8FOP - chains U and W of the 30 polymer chains in the assembly; structure by electron microscopy, 3.20 A resolution.

# Chain U (and W)
Molecule: Tail sheath protein
Organism: Agrobacterium phage Milano
Notes: chain W of this document is another copy of the same molecule, construct and numbering; everything in this record applies to it too
Reference sequence: A0A482MFS8 (A0A482MFS8_9CAUD); residue numbers follow UniProt; this construct covers 1-503
Amino-acid sequence (503 residues; numbered 1 to 503; the number before each row is that of its first residue):
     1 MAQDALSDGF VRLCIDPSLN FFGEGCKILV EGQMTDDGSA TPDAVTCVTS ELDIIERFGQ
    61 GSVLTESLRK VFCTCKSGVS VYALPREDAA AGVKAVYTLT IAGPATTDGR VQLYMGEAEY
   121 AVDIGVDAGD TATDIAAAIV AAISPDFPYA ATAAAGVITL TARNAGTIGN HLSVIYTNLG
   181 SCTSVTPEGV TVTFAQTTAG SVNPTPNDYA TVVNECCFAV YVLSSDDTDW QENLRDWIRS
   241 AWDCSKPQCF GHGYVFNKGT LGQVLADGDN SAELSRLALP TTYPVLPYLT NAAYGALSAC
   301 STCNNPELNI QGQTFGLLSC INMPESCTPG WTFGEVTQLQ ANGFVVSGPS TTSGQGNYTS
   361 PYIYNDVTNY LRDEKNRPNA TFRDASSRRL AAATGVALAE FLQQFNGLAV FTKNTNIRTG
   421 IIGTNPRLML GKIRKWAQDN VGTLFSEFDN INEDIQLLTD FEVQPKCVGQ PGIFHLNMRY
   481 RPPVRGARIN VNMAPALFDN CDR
Unresolved in the structure: 1-3, 102-108, 123-126, 154-156, 173-185, 351-357, 498-503 (chain W: 1-4, 99-132, 153-157, 178-199, 351-358, 497-503)
Disulfides: Cys26-Cys303, Cys73-Cys320, Cys75-Cys300, Cys217-Cys249
From the paper describing this entry:
  - self-association interface (contacts with another copy of this molecule); pairs are residue here / residue on that copy: Cys14-Cys244 (disulfide), Cys327-Cys216 (disulfide), Gly486

# How chain U and chain W interact
Contacting residue pairs (37):
  Asp4(U) with Cys217(W), hydrogen bond (backbone-side chain); Gln248(W)
  Leu6(U) with Val396(W); Ala399(W); Glu400(W); Gln403(W)
  Ser7(U) with Pro247(W)
  Phe10(U) with Leu402(W); Phe405(W); Asn406(W)
  Arg12(U) with Ser245(W), hydrogen bond (side chain-backbone); Lys246(W); Pro247(W)
  Leu13(U) with Asp243(W); Cys244(W); Gln248(W), hydrogen bond (backbone-side chain); Gly395(W)
  Cys14(U) with Cys244(W), disulfide
  Ile15(U) with Phe250(W), hydrophobic; Tyr480(W)
  Pro17(U) with Tyr370(W); Asp373(W); Thr381(W); Phe382(W)
  Ser18(U) with Asp373(W)
  Phe21(U) with Asn477(W); Met478(W); Arg479(W)
  Phe22(U) with Arg479(W)
  Thr49(U) with Lys375(W); Asn376(W)
  Ser50(U) with Lys375(W); Arg377(W), hydrogen bond
  Glu51(U) with Arg377(W); Pro378(W)
  Leu52(U) with Arg377(W)
  Asp53(U) with Arg377(W)
Interface residues without a listed pair, chain U (18 interface residues in all): Val11
Interface residues without a listed pair, chain W (31 interface residues in all): Cys249, Glu374, Ala391
Inter-chain disulfides: Cys14(U)-Cys244(W)

# In short
18 residues of chain U and 31 residues of chain W are in contact; the contacts include 1 disulfide bond and 4
hydrogen bonds. Polar contacts include Asp4(U)-Cys217(W), Arg12(U)-Ser245(W) and Leu13(U)-Gln248(W). From the
paper: a self-association interface involving Cys14(U), Cys327(U) and Gly486(U).
Chain U and chain W are both Tail sheath protein (Agrobacterium phage Milano); the structure, Structure of
Agrobacterium tumefaciens bacteriophage Milano curved tail, was determined by electron microscopy, deposited
together with 8FQC, 8FOU and 8FOY.
